Entry 4A59 (X-ray diffraction, 2.20 A resolution); this record covers chains B and D of the 4 polymer chains in the assembly.

[Chain B (and D)]
Protein: Nucleoside-triphosphatase 1
From: Toxoplasma gondii
Notes: EC 3.6.1.5; chain D of this document is another copy of the same molecule, construct and numbering; everything in this record applies to it too
UniProt: Q27893 (NTP1_TOXGO); residues 26-628 here = UniProt positions 26-628
Chain sequence (611 residues; each row starts with the number of its first residue):
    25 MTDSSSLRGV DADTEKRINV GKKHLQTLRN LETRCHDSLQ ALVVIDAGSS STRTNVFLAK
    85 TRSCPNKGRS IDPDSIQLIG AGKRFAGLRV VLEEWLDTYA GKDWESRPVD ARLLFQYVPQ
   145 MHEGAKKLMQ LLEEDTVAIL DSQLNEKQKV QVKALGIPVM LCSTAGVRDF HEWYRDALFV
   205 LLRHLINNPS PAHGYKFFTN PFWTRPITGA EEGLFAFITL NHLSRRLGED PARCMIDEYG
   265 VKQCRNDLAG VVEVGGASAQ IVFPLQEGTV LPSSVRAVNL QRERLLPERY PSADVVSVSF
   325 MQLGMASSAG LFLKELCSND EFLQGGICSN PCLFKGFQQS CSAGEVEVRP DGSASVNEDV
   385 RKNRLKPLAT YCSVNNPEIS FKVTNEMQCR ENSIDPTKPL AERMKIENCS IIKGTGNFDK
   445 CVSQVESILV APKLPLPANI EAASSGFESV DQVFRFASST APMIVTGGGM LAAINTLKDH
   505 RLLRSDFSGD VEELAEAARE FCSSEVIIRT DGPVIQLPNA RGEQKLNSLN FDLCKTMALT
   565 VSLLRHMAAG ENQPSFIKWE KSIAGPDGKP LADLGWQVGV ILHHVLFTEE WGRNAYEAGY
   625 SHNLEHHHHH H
Not modelled in the structure: 25-35, 629-635 (chain D: 25-34, 630-635)
Sequence notes: expression tag (25, 629-635)
Swiss-Prot annotation at these positions:
  - active site: Glu-236 (Proton acceptor)
  - glycosylation: Asn-432 (N-linked (GlcNAc...) asparagine)
Disulfide bonds: Cys-59/Cys-88, Cys-258/Cys-268, Cys-341/Cys-352, Cys-356/Cys-445, Cys-365/Cys-433, Cys-396/Cys-413, Cys-526/Cys-558
Ligand contacts: adenosine monophosphate (AMP): Val-278, Gly-279, Gly-280, Met-329, Gly-491, Gly-492, Gly-493, Ala-496, Leu-553, Leu-557
What the authors report for this chain:
  - binding site for adenosine monophosphate: Gly-492, Gly-493, Ala-496, Leu-553, Leu-557
  - mutagenesis - C341S/C352S, C433S: abolished catalytic activity
  - catalytic residues: Glu-236 (proposed by the authors, not directly observed)
  - mutagenesis - C258S/C268S: increased catalytic activity

[How chain B and chain D interact]
Pairs across the interface - 5 pairs, chain B then chain D:
  Thr-57(B) / Glu-262(D)  hydrogen bond (side chain-backbone)
  Thr-57(B) / Tyr-263(D)
  Lys-91(B) / Val-265(D)
  Glu-262(B) / Thr-57(D)
  Tyr-263(B) / Thr-57(D)
Other interface residues (no listed pair), chain B (6 interface residues in all): Arg-58, Pro-89
Other interface residues (no listed pair), chain D (7 interface residues in all): Arg-58, Cys-59, Pro-89

[Summary]
6 residues of chain B and 7 residues of chain D are in contact, with 1 hydrogen bond. Its one hydrogen-bonded
contact is Thr-57(B)/Glu-262(D). Ligands of chain B: adenosine monophosphate. Curated annotation (UniProt)
lists active-site residue Glu-236(B) on chain B. From the paper: the catalytic residue Glu-236(B); C341S/C352S
and C433S of chain B abolish catalytic activity.
Chain B and chain D are both Nucleoside-triphosphatase 1 (Toxoplasma gondii); the structure, Crystal structure
of Toxoplasma gondii nucleoside triphosphate diphosphohydrolase 3 (NTPDase3) in complex with AMP, was
determined by X-ray diffraction, deposited together with 4A57 and 4A5A.
